3VGW - chains C and D of the 4 polymer chains in the assembly; structure by X-ray diffraction, 1.60 A resolution.

== Chain C (and D) ==
Name: Avidin
Organism: Gallus gallus
Notes: chain D of this document is another copy of the same molecule, construct and numbering; everything in this record applies to it too
Reference sequence: P02701 (AVID_CHICK); residues 1-123 here correspond to UniProt positions 25-147 (UniProt number = residue number + 24)
Amino-acid sequence (123 residues; numbered 1 to 123; the number before each row is that of its first residue):
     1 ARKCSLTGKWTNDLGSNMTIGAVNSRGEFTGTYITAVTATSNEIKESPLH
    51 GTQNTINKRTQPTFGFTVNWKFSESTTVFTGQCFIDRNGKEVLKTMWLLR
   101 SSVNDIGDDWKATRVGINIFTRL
Swiss-Prot annotation at these positions:
  - binding site (biotin): Tyr33
  - glycosylation: Asn17 (N-linked (GlcNAc...) asparagine)
Disulfides: Cys4-Cys83
Covalent attachments: N-acetylglucosamine (NAG) linked to Asn17
Residues lining bound ligands: NVZ (5-[(3aS,4S,6aR)-1-acetyl-2-oxohexahydro-1H-thieno[3,4-d]imidazol-4-yl]pentanoic acid): Asn12, Leu14, Ser16, Tyr33, Thr35, Val37, Thr38, Ala39, Thr40, Trp70, Phe72, Ser73, Ser75, Thr77, Phe79, Trp97, Leu99, Ile117, Asn118

== How chain C and chain D interact ==
Pairs across the interface (112):
  Arg26(C) - Asn69(D)
  Glu28(C) - His50(D)  salt bridge
  Pro48(C) - Arg26(D)
  His50(C) - Glu28(D)  salt bridge
  His50(C) - Thr52(D)
  Thr52(C) - His50(D)
  Thr52(C) - Thr67(D)
  Thr52(C) - Asn69(D)
  Gln53(C) - Asn69(D)
  Asn54(C) - Asn69(D)
  Asn54(C) - Trp70(D)
  Asn54(C) - Ser73(D)
  Asn54(C) - Glu74(D)
  Asn54(C) - Ser75(D)
  Asn54(C) - Thr76(D)
  Thr55(C) - Lys71(D)
  Ile56(C) - Trp70(D)
  Ile56(C) - Lys71(D)
  Ile56(C) - Ser73(D)
  Ile56(C) - Glu74(D)
  Asn57(C) - Glu74(D)  hydrogen bond
  Arg59(C) - Glu74(D)  salt bridge
  Arg59(C) - Asn104(D)  hydrogen bond
  Gln61(C) - Asn104(D)  hydrogen bond (side chain-backbone)
  Thr63(C) - Glu74(D)  hydrogen bond (side chain-backbone)
  Thr63(C) - Ser75(D)
  Thr63(C) - Thr76(D)  hydrogen bond
  Thr63(C) - Arg100(D)
  Thr63(C) - Ser101(D)
  Thr63(C) - Ser102(D)
  Phe64(C) - Thr76(D)
  Gly65(C) - Thr67(D)  hydrogen bond (backbone-side chain)
  Gly65(C) - Thr76(D)
  Gly65(C) - Val78(D)
  Phe66(C) - Thr67(D)  hydrogen bond (backbone-side chain)
  Thr67(C) - Thr52(D)
  Thr67(C) - Gly65(D)  hydrogen bond (side chain-backbone)
  Thr67(C) - Phe66(D)  hydrogen bond (side chain-backbone)
  Asn69(C) - Arg26(D)
  Asn69(C) - Thr52(D)
  Asn69(C) - Gln53(D)
  Asn69(C) - Asn54(D)
  Trp70(C) - Asn54(D)
  Trp70(C) - Ile56(D)
  Lys71(C) - Thr55(D)  hydrogen bond
  Lys71(C) - Ile56(D)
  Ser73(C) - Asn54(D)
  Ser73(C) - Ile56(D)
  Glu74(C) - Asn54(D)
  Glu74(C) - Ile56(D)
  Glu74(C) - Asn57(D)  hydrogen bond
  Glu74(C) - Arg59(D)  salt bridge
  Glu74(C) - Thr63(D)  hydrogen bond (backbone-side chain)
  Ser75(C) - Asn54(D)
  Ser75(C) - Thr63(D)
  Thr76(C) - Asn54(D)
  Thr76(C) - Thr63(D)  hydrogen bond
  Thr76(C) - Phe64(D)
  Thr76(C) - Gly65(D)
  Thr76(C) - Thr80(D)
  Val78(C) - Gly65(D)
  Val78(C) - Val78(D)  hydrophobic
  Val78(C) - Phe79(D)
  Val78(C) - Thr80(D)
  Phe79(C) - Val78(D)
  Thr80(C) - Thr76(D)
  Thr80(C) - Val78(D)
  Thr80(C) - Leu98(D)
  Thr80(C) - Arg100(D)
  Gly81(C) - Arg100(D)
  Gln82(C) - Arg100(D)  hydrogen bond
  Gln82(C) - Ser101(D)
  Gln82(C) - Ser102(D)
  Gln82(C) - Val103(D)  hydrogen bond (side chain-backbone)
  Phe84(C) - Arg100(D)
  Phe84(C) - Val103(D)  hydrophobic
  Phe84(C) - Ile106(D)  hydrophobic
  Phe84(C) - Asp109(D)
  Asp86(C) - Ile106(D)
  Val92(C) - Ile106(D)  hydrophobic
  Lys94(C) - Arg100(D)
  Lys94(C) - Ile106(D)
  Lys94(C) - Asp109(D)  salt bridge
  Met96(C) - Leu98(D)
  Met96(C) - Thr113(D)
  Trp97(C) - Leu98(D)
  Leu98(C) - Thr80(D)
  Leu98(C) - Met96(D)
  Leu98(C) - Trp97(D)
  Leu98(C) - Leu98(D)  hydrophobic
  Arg100(C) - Thr63(D)
  Arg100(C) - Thr80(D)
  Arg100(C) - Gly81(D)
  Arg100(C) - Gln82(D)  hydrogen bond
  Arg100(C) - Phe84(D)
  Arg100(C) - Lys94(D)
  Ser101(C) - Thr63(D)
  Ser101(C) - Gln82(D)
  Ser102(C) - Arg59(D)  hydrogen bond
  Ser102(C) - Thr63(D)
  Ser102(C) - Gln82(D)  hydrogen bond
  Val103(C) - Gln82(D)  hydrogen bond (backbone-side chain)
  Val103(C) - Phe84(D)  hydrophobic
  Asn104(C) - Arg59(D)  hydrogen bond
  Asn104(C) - Gln61(D)
  Asp105(C) - Phe84(D)
  Ile106(C) - Phe84(D)  hydrophobic
  Ile106(C) - Val92(D)  hydrophobic
  Ile106(C) - Lys94(D)
  Asp109(C) - Phe84(D)
  Asp109(C) - Lys94(D)
  Thr113(C) - Met96(D)
Also at the interface, not in a pair above, chain C (47 interface residues in all): Gly51, Arg87
Also at the interface, not in a pair above, chain D (44 interface residues in all): Gly51, Asp105

== Overview ==
47 residues of chain C and 44 residues of chain D are in contact; the contacts include 20 hydrogen bonds and 5
salt bridges. Polar pairs include Glu28(C)-His50(D), Arg59(C)-Glu74(D) and Lys94(C)-Asp109(D). Bound to chain
C: compound NVZ. N-acetylglucosamine is covalently linked to Asn17(C).
Chain C and chain D are both Avidin (Gallus gallus); the structure, Crystal structure of monoAc-biotin-avidin
complex, was determined by X-ray diffraction (same publication as 3VHH, 3VHI and 3VHM).
